Entry 5ZUD (electron microscopy, 4.90 A resolution (low resolution: residue-level contacts below are approximate; hydrogen-bond / salt-bridge calls are withheld)); this record covers chains A and B of the 5 polymer chains in the assembly.

== Chain A ==
Protein: Capsid protein VP1
Organism: Enterovirus A71
Reference sequence: G5CUH3 (G5CUH3_9ENTO); residues 1-297 here = UniProt positions 1-297
Sequence (297 residues; numbered 1 to 297; the number before each row is that of its first residue):
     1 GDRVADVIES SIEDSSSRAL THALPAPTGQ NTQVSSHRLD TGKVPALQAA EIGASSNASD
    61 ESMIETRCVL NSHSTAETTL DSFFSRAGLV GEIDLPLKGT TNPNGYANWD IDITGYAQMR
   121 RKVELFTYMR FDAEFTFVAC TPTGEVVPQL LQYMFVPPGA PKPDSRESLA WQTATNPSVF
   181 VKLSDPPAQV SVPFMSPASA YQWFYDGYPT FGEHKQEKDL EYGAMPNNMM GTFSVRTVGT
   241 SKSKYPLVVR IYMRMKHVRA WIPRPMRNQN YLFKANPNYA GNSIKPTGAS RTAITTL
Disordered / not traced: 1-72, 211-217
Construct notes: conflict M225 (Cys in G5CUH3)

== Chain B ==
Protein: VP2
Organism: Enterovirus A71
Reference sequence: A0A1P8LK26 (A0A1P8LK26_9ENTO); residue numbers follow UniProt; this construct covers 79-323
Sequence (245 residues; row label = number of the first residue in the row):
    79 SDRVAQLTIG NSTITTQEAA NIIVGYGEWP SYCSDSDATA VDKPTRPDVS VNRFYTLDTK
   139 LWEKSSKGWY WKFPDVLTET GVFGQNAQFH YLYRSGFCIH VQCNASKFHQ GALLVAVLPE
   199 YVIGTVAGGT GTEDTHPPYK QTQPGADGFE LQHPYVLDAG IPISQLTVCP HQWINLRTNN
   259 CATIIVPYIN ALPFDSALNH CNFGLLVVPI SPLDYDQGAT PVIPITITLA PMCSEFAGLR
   319 QAVTQ
Disordered / not traced: 79-81, 319-323

== Chain A / chain B interface ==
Residue-residue contacts - 90 pairs, chain A then chain B:
  T127(A) - E198(B)
  Y128(A) - E198(B)
  Y128(A) - I267(B)
  Y128(A) - N268(B)
  A198(A) - L270(B)
  S199(A) - A269(B)
  A200(A) - A269(B)
  Q202(A) - E198(B)
  Q202(A) - A269(B)
  F204(A) - E198(B)
  F204(A) - V200(B)
  Y205(A) - E198(B)
  Y205(A) - V200(B)
  Y205(A) - H278(B)
  D206(A) - K150(B)
  D206(A) - E198(B)
  D206(A) - Y199(B)
  D206(A) - V200(B)
  D206(A) - T220(B)
  D206(A) - H278(B)
  D206(A) - C279(B)
  G207(A) - N277(B)
  Y208(A) - P216(B)
  Y208(A) - Y217(B)
  Y208(A) - T220(B)
  Y208(A) - Q221(B)
  Y208(A) - N277(B)
  T210(A) - N277(B)
  K218(A) - H214(B)
  K218(A) - P215(B)
  K218(A) - P216(B)
  K218(A) - Y217(B)
  D219(A) - H214(B)
  L220(A) - H214(B)
  Y222(A) - K150(B)
  Y222(A) - Y199(B)
  Y222(A) - V200(B)
  Y222(A) - I201(B)
  Y222(A) - T220(B)
  I262(A) - Y104(B)
  I262(A) - P197(B)
  P263(A) - V246(B)
  R264(A) - L196(B)
  R264(A) - P197(B)
  R264(A) - E198(B)
  P265(A) - I239(B)
  P265(A) - P240(B)
  P265(A) - Q243(B)
  P265(A) - L244(B)
  P265(A) - V246(B)
  M266(A) - P240(B)
  M266(A) - Q243(B)
  R267(A) - A237(B)
  R267(A) - G238(B)
  N268(A) - V234(B)
  N268(A) - G238(B)
  N268(A) - I239(B)
  N268(A) - P240(B)
  Q269(A) - V234(B)
  Q269(A) - G238(B)
  L272(A) - A205(B)
  L272(A) - G209(B)
  F273(A) - G209(B)
  F273(A) - E211(B)
  F273(A) - D212(B)
  N276(A) - D212(B)
  N276(A) - H214(B)
  P277(A) - V200(B)
  P277(A) - A237(B)
  N278(A) - G202(B)
  N278(A) - T203(B)
  N278(A) - A205(B)
  N278(A) - T213(B)
  Y279(A) - G202(B)
  Y279(A) - T203(B)
  Y279(A) - V204(B)
  Y279(A) - A205(B)
  Y279(A) - H231(B)
  Y279(A) - V234(B)
  Y279(A) - D236(B)
  Y279(A) - A237(B)
  Y279(A) - G238(B)
  A280(A) - V204(B)
  G281(A) - V204(B)
  G281(A) - G207(B)
  N282(A) - G207(B)
  I284(A) - H231(B)
  P286(A) - Y233(B)
  T287(A) - Y233(B)
  T287(A) - P240(B)
Interface residues without a listed pair, chain A (38 interface residues in all): P209, K285
Interface residues without a listed pair, chain B (45 interface residues in all): T208, S242, C247, D273
From the paper, about this interface:
  - epitope / paratope residues, chain A: A280(A)

== Summary ==
The interface between chain A and chain B involves 38 residues on one side and 45 on the other. From the
paper: the epitope/paratope residue A280(A).
Chain A is Capsid protein VP1 and chain B is VP2, both from Enterovirus A71; the structure, Fit R10 Fab
coordinates into the cryo-EM of EV71 in complex with D6, was determined by electron microscopy together with
5ZUF from the same study.
